7AJQ - chains B and G of the 7 polymer chains in the assembly; structure by electron microscopy, 4.00 A resolution.

# Chain B
Protein: Biopolymer transport protein ExbB
Organism: Serratia marcescens
UniProt: A0A542C9I8 (A0A542C9I8_SERMA); residues 1-281 here correspond to UniProt positions 45-325 (UniProt number = residue number + 44)
Chain sequence (281 residues; each row starts with the number of its first residue):
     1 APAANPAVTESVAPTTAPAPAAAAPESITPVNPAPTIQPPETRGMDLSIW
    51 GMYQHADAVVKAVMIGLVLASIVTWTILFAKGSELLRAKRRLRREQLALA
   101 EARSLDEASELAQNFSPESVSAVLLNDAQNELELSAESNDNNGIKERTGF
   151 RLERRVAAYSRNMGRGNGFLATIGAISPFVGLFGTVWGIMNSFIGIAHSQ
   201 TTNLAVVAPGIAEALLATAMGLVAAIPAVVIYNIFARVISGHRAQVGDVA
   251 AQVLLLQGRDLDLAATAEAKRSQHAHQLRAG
Unresolved in the structure: 1-45

# Chain G
Protein: Biopolymer transport protein ExbD
Organism: Serratia marcescens
UniProt: V5YUQ0 (V5YUQ0_SERMA); residues 1-140 here = UniProt positions 1-140
Chain sequence (146 residues; numbered 1 to 146; the number before each row is that of its first residue):
     1 MAMRLNEDLDDSGELHEINVTPFIDVMLVLLIIFMVAAPLATVDIRVDLP
    51 ASSAKPQPRPEKPVFLSVKADKQLYVGDQPVNADQLTSVLDQRTQANKET
   101 TIFFQADKSVDYETLMSVMDTLRKAGYLKVGLVGMEGAAKHHHHHH
Unresolved in the structure: 1-15, 41-146
Sequence notes: expression tag (141-146)

# How chain B and chain G interact
Contacting residue pairs (17; chain B residue first):
  A171(B) - H16(G)
  G174(B) - I18(G)
  A175(B) - I18(G)  hydrophobic
  P178(B) - I18(G)  hydrophobic
  P178(B) - N19(G)
  F179(B) - I18(G)
  F179(B) - N19(G)
  L182(B) - P22(G)
  L182(B) - V26(G)  hydrophobic
  T185(B) - V26(G)
  I189(B) - V29(G)  hydrophobic
  I189(B) - L30(G)  hydrophobic
  F193(B) - I33(G)  hydrophobic
  L204(B) - A37(G)  hydrophobic
  L215(B) - L30(G)  hydrophobic
  V229(B) - I18(G)  hydrophobic
  Y232(B) - H16(G)
Also at the interface, not in a pair above, chain B (15 interface residues in all): V186, T202
Also at the interface, not in a pair above, chain G (11 interface residues in all): E17, F23

# Summary
Chain B and chain G form an interface of 15 and 11 residues respectively.
Chain B is Biopolymer transport protein ExbB and chain G is Biopolymer transport protein ExbD, both from
Serratia marcescens; the structure, cryo-EM structure of ExbBD from Serratia Marcescens, was determined by
electron microscopy together with 6YE4 from the same study.
